3A8J - chains A and E; structure by X-ray diffraction, 1.98 A resolution.

== Chain A ==
Name: Aminomethyltransferase
Organism: Escherichia coli
Notes: EC 2.1.2.10
Reference sequence: P27248 (GCST_ECOLI); residues 0-363 here correspond to UniProt positions 1-364 (UniProt number = residue number + 1)
Amino-acid sequence (364 residues; numbered 0 to 363; the number before each row is that of its first residue; numbering starts at 0):
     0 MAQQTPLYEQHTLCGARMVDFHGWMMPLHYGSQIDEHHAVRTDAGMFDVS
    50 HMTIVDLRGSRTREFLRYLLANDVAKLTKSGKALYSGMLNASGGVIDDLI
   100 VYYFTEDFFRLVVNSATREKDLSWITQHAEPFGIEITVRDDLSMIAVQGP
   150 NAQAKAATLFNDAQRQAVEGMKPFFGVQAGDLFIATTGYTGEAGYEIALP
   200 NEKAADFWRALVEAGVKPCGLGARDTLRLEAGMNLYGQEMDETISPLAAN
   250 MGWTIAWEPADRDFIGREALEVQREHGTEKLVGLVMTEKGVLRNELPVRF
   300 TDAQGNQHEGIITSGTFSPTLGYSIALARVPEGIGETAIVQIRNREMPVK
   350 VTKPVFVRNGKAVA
Not modelled in the structure: 0
Reported in the primary citation:
  - conformationally variable residues (side-chain flip): Arg-292
  - mutagenesis - R292A: abolished catalytic activity
  - catalytic residues: Asp-96, Asp-97, Asn-113, Tyr-188, Arg-223 (proposed by the authors, not directly observed)
  - mutagenesis - D96N/Y188F, D96N, D97N, D97N/Y188F, N113A/R223A, N113D, R223A: decreased catalytic activity
  - mutagenesis - Y188F (20% reduction): decreased catalytic activity on ecHint

== Chain E ==
Name: Glycine cleavage system H protein
Organism: Escherichia coli
Reference sequence: P0A6T9 (GCSH_ECOLI); residues 0-128 here correspond to UniProt positions 1-129 (UniProt number = residue number + 1)
Amino-acid sequence (129 residues; each row starts with the number of its first residue; numbering starts at 0):
     0 MSNVPAELKYSKEHEWLRKEADGTYTVGITEHAQELLGDMVFVDLPEVGA
    50 TVSAGDDCAVAESVKAASDIYAPVSGEIVAVNDALSDSPELVNSEPYAGG
   100 WIFKIKASDESELESLLDATAYEALLEDE
Not modelled in the structure: 0, 128
Modified positions: Lys-64 (N~6~-[(6R)-6,8-disulfanyloctanoyl]-L-lysine; LA2)

== Chain A / chain E interface ==
Contacting residue pairs (26; chain A residue first):
  Arg-16(A) / Glu-34(E)  salt bridge
  Leu-27(A) / Lys-64(E)
  Ser-31(A) / Asp-38(E)  hydrogen bond
  Gln-32(A) / Asp-38(E)  hydrogen bond (backbone-side chain)
  Gln-32(A) / Val-63(E)
  Gln-32(A) / Lys-64(E)
  Ile-33(A) / Asp-38(E)  hydrogen bond (backbone-side chain)
  Ile-33(A) / Val-63(E)  hydrophobic
  Leu-220(A) / Lys-64(E)
  Gly-221(A) / Lys-64(E)
  Arg-223(A) / Lys-64(E)
  Asp-224(A) / Lys-64(E)
  Thr-225(A) / Val-63(E)
  Lys-288(A) / Phe-41(E)
  Lys-288(A) / Val-42(E)  hydrogen bond (side chain-backbone)
  Lys-288(A) / Asp-43(E)  salt bridge
  Gly-289(A) / Phe-41(E)
  Val-290(A) / Glu-61(E)
  Arg-292(A) / Ser-62(E)  hydrogen bond (side chain-backbone)
  Arg-292(A) / Val-63(E)  hydrogen bond (side chain-backbone)
  Arg-292(A) / Lys-64(E)  hydrogen bond (side chain-backbone)
  Arg-292(A) / Ala-65(E)
  Thr-315(A) / Val-63(E)
  Phe-316(A) / Val-40(E)  hydrophobic
  Phe-316(A) / Phe-41(E)  hydrophobic
  Arg-342(A) / Ala-66(E)
Interface residues without a listed pair, chain A (22 interface residues in all): Phe-20, Asp-34, Tyr-188, Arg-227, Leu-234
From the paper, about this interface:
  - residue pairs: Arg-16(A)/Glu-34(E), Ser-31(A)/Asp-38(E) (hydrogen bond), Ile-33(A)/Asp-38(E) (backbone contact), Lys-288(A)/Asp-43(E) (hydrogen bond), Lys-288(A)/Val-42(E) (hydrogen bond), Arg-292(A)/Ser-62(E) (hydrogen bond), Arg-292(A)/Val-63(E) (hydrogen bond)
  - interface residues, chain A: Gln-32(A), Ile-33(A), Lys-288(A), Gly-289(A), Val-290(A), Phe-316(A)
  - hot spots on chain A (mutagenesis) - R292A: abolished binding to Glycine cleavage system H protein (chain E)
  - interface residues, chain E: Asp-38(E), Val-40(E), Phe-41(E), Glu-61(E), Val-63(E)

== Summary ==
Chain A and chain E form an interface of 22 and 12 residues respectively; the contacts include 7 hydrogen
bonds and 2 salt bridges. Polar pairs include Arg-16(A)/Glu-34(E), Lys-288(A)/Asp-43(E) and
Ser-31(A)/Asp-38(E). The paper describes a contact between Arg-16(A) and Glu-34(E); hydrogen bonds between
Ser-31(A) and Asp-38(E), Lys-288(A) and Asp-43(E) and Lys-288(A) and Val-42(E) among others; a backbone
contact between Ile-33(A) and Asp-38(E). From the paper: catalytic residues Asp-96(A), Asp-97(A) and
Asn-113(A) among others; D96N/Y188F, D96N and D97N of chain A, among others, reduce catalytic activity; 9
substitutions were tested in all.
Here chain A is Aminomethyltransferase and chain E is Glycine cleavage system H protein, both from Escherichia
coli. Entry 3A8J (Crystal Structure of ET-EHred complex) was determined by X-ray diffraction (same publication
as 3A8I, 3A8K and 3AB9).
